6VN7 - chains B and N of the 6 polymer chains in the assembly; structure by electron microscopy, 3.20 A resolution.

# Chain B
Name: Guanine nucleotide-binding protein G(I)/G(S)/G(T) subunit beta-1
Organism: Homo sapiens
Reference sequence: P62873 (GBB1_HUMAN); residues 2-340 here = UniProt positions 2-340
Amino-acid sequence (377 residues; each row starts with the number of its first residue; numbers below 1 keep their minus sign (Met-10 is residue -10)):
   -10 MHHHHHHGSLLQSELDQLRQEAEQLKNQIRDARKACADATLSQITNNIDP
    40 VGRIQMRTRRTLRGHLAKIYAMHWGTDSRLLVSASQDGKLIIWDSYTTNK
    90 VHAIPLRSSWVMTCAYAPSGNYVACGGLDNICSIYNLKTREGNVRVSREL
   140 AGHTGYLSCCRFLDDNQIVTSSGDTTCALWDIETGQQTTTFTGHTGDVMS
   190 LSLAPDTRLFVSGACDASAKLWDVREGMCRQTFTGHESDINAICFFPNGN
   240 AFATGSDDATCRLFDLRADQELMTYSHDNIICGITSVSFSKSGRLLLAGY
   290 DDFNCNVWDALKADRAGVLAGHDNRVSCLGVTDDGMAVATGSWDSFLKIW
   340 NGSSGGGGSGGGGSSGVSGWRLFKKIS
Not modelled in the structure: -10 to 2, 343-366
Construct notes: initiating methionine (-10); expression tag (-9 to 1, 341-366)
UniProt features mapped onto this chain:
  - modified residue: Ser2 (N-acetylserine), His266 (Phosphohistidine)
  - natural variant: Leu30 (L30F: In MRD42; uncertain significance), Arg52 (R52G: In MRD42), Gly64 (G64V: In MRD42), Asp76 (D76E: In MRD42; D76G: In MRD42), Gly77 (G77S: In MRD42), Lys78 (K78R: In MRD42), Ile80 (I80N: In MRD42; I80T: In MRD42), His91 (H91R: In MRD42; uncertain significance), Ala92 (A92T: In MRD42), Pro94 (P94S: In MRD42), Leu95 (L95P: In MRD42), Arg96 (R96L: In MRD42), 5 further natural variant entries in UniProt

# Chain N
Name: Nanobody 35
Organism: synthetic construct
Notes: antibody fragment or engineered binder
Amino-acid sequence (134 residues; each row starts with the number of its first residue):
     1 QVQLQESGGGLVQPGGSLRLSCAASGFTFSNYKMNWVRQAPGKGLEWVSD
    51 ISQSGASISYTGSVKGRFTISRDNAKNTLYLQMNSLKPEDTAVYYCARCP
   101 APFTRDCFDVTSTTYAYRGQGTQVTVSSHHHHHH
Not modelled in the structure: 129-134
Disulfides: Cys22-Cys96, Cys99-Cys107

# Interface between chain B and chain N
Pairs across the interface - 17 pairs, chain B then chain N:
  Arg19(B) - Gln1(N)  hydrogen bond
  Arg19(B) - Gln3(N)
  Thr184(B) - Thr114(N)
  Cys204(B) - Tyr117(N)  hydrogen bond (backbone-side chain)
  Asp205(B) - Ala116(N)
  Ala206(B) - Tyr117(N)
  Thr223(B) - Gln1(N)
  Glu226(B) - Val2(N)
  Glu226(B) - Phe27(N)
  Glu226(B) - Thr28(N)  hydrogen bond (side chain-backbone)
  Glu226(B) - Tyr32(N)  hydrogen bond
  Glu226(B) - Arg98(N)  hydrogen bond (backbone-side chain)
  Ser227(B) - Pro100(N)  hydrogen bond (side chain-backbone)
  Ser227(B) - Tyr117(N)  hydrogen bond (backbone-side chain)
  Asp228(B) - Tyr117(N)  hydrogen bond
  Asp246(B) - Pro102(N)
  Ile270(B) - Phe103(N)  hydrophobic
Interface residues without a listed pair, chain B (14 interface residues in all): Lys15, His225, Asp247
Interface residues without a listed pair, chain N (15 interface residues in all): Gly26, Ala101

# Overview
The interface between chain B and chain N involves 14 residues on one side and 15 on the other; the contacts
include 8 hydrogen bonds. Among the polar pairs are Arg19(B)-Gln1(N), Cys204(B)-Tyr117(N) and
Glu226(B)-Thr28(N).
Here chain B is Guanine nucleotide-binding protein G(I)/G(S)/G(T) subunit beta-1 (Homo sapiens) and chain N is
Nanobody 35 (synthetic construct). Entry 6VN7 (Cryo-EM structure of an activated VIP1 receptor-G protein
complex) was determined by electron microscopy.
